PDB entry 5Z5C | X-ray diffraction, 2.07 A resolution | chains A and B

[Chain A (and B)]
Molecule: Cysteine synthase
Organism: Fusobacterium nucleatum subsp. nucleatum (strain ATCC 25586 / CIP 101130 / JCM 8532 / LMG 13131)
Notes: EC 2.5.1.47; chain B of this document is another copy of the same molecule, construct and numbering; everything in this record applies to it too
UniProt: Q8REP3 (Q8REP3_FUSNN); numbering as in UniProt (aligned over 2-336)
Chain sequence (340 residues; row label = number of the first residue in the row; numbers below 1 keep their minus sign (Gly-3 is residue -3)):
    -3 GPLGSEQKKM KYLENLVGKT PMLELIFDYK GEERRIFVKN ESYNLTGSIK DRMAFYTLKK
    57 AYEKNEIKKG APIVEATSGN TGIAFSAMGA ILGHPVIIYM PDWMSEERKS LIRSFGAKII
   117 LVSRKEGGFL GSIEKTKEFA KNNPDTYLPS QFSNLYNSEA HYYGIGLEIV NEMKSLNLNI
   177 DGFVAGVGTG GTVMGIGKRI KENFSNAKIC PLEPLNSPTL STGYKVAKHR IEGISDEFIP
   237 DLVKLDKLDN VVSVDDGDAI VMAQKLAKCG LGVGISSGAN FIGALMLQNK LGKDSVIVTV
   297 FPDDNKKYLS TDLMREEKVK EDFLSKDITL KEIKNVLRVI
Unresolved in the structure: -3 to 4, 336 (chain B: -3 to -1, 336)
Differences from the reference sequence: expression tag (-3 to 1)
Modified positions: Lys4, Lys5, Lys7, Lys15, Lys26, Lys35, Lys55, Lys56, Lys60, Lys64, Lys65, Lys105, Lys114, Lys121, Lys131, Lys133, Lys137, Lys170, Lys194, Lys197, Lys204, Lys221, Lys224, Lys240, Lys243, Lys261, Lys264, Lys286, Lys289, Lys302, Lys303, Lys314, Lys316, Lys322, Lys327, Lys330 (N-dimethyl-lysine; MLY)
Covalent attachments: pyridoxal phosphate (PLP) linked to Lys46
Residues lining bound ligands: pyridoxal phosphate (PLP): Ser74, Asn76, Arg104, His157, Gly182, Val183, Gly184, Thr185, Gly186, Gly187, Thr188, Glu228, Gly229, Ile230, Ser272, Pro298, Asp299, Tyr304

[How chain A and chain B interact]
Pairs across the interface (64):
  Tyr8(A) with Ile329(B), hydrogen bond (side chain-backbone); Lys330(B), hydrogen bond (side chain-backbone); Asn331(B); Val332(B)
  Asn11(A) with Val332(B), hydrogen bond (side chain-backbone); Arg334(B), hydrogen bond (backbone-side chain)
  Leu12(A) with Leu19(B), hydrophobic; Tyr39(B), hydrogen bond (backbone-side chain); Val332(B), hydrophobic
  Gly14(A) with Arg334(B)
  Leu19(A) with Leu12(B), hydrophobic
  Tyr39(A) with Leu12(B), hydrogen bond (side chain-backbone); Tyr39(B); Asn40(B); Leu41(B), hydrogen bond (side chain-backbone)
  Asn40(A) with Tyr39(B)
  Leu41(A) with Tyr39(B), hydrogen bond (backbone-side chain); Gly266(B)
  Thr42(A) with Lys302(B)
  Ala83(A) with Gly266(B)
  Ala86(A) with Lys264(B); Cys265(B); Gly266(B)
  Ile87(A) with Cys265(B); Ile329(B), hydrophobic
  Glu103(A) with Leu305(B)
  Ser106(A) with Leu305(B)
  Leu107(A) with Asn301(B); Lys302(B); Leu305(B), hydrophobic
  Ser110(A) with Ala263(B); Lys264(B); Asn301(B), hydrogen bond
  Phe111(A) with Ala263(B); Lys264(B); Gly266(B); Gly268(B)
  Ala263(A) with Ser110(B); Phe111(B)
  Lys264(A) with Ala86(B); Ser110(B), hydrogen bond (backbone-backbone); Phe111(B); Gly112(B)
  Cys265(A) with Ile87(B)
  Gly266(A) with Ala83(B); Phe111(B)
  Gly268(A) with Phe111(B)
  Asn301(A) with Leu107(B); Ser110(B), hydrogen bond
  Lys302(A) with Thr42(B); Lys302(B); Lys303(B)
  Leu305(A) with Glu103(B)
  Met310(A) with Ser110(B)
  Ile329(A) with Tyr8(B), hydrogen bond (backbone-side chain); Ile87(B), hydrophobic
  Lys330(A) with Tyr8(B), hydrogen bond (backbone-side chain)
  Asn331(A) with Tyr8(B)
  Val332(A) with Tyr8(B); Asn11(B), hydrogen bond (backbone-side chain); Leu12(B), hydrophobic
  Arg334(A) with Asn11(B), hydrogen bond (side chain-backbone); Lys15(B); Arg334(B)
Also at the interface, not in a pair above, chain A (42 interface residues in all): Leu9, Pro17, Gly43, Arg109, Gly112, Gln260, Leu267, Asp300, Lys303, Glu328, Leu333
Also at the interface, not in a pair above, chain B (40 interface residues in all): Lys5, Leu9, Gly14, Pro17, Gly43, Ser106, Leu267, Asp300, Met310

[Overview]
The interface between chain A and chain B involves 42 residues on one side and 40 on the other, with 15
hydrogen bonds. Polar pairs include Tyr8(A)-Ile329(B), Tyr8(A)-Lys330(B) and Asn11(A)-Val332(B). Covalently
linked pyridoxal phosphate: at Lys46(A).
Both chains are Cysteine synthase (Fusobacterium nucleatum subsp. nucleatum (strain ATCC 25586 / CIP 101130 /
JCM 8532 / LMG 13131)). Entry 5Z5C (Crystal structure of hydrogen sulfide-producing enzyme (Fn1055) from
Fusobacterium nucleatum: lysine-dimethylated form) was determined by X-ray diffraction (same publication as
5B55).
